PDB entry 5HMM | X-ray diffraction, 1.50 A resolution | chain A

== Chain A ==
Protein: Exodeoxyribonuclease
From: Escherichia phage T5
Notes: EC 3.1.11.3
UniProt: P06229 (EXO5_BPT5); residue numbers follow UniProt; this construct covers 20-290
Amino-acid sequence (271 residues; each row starts with the number of its first residue):
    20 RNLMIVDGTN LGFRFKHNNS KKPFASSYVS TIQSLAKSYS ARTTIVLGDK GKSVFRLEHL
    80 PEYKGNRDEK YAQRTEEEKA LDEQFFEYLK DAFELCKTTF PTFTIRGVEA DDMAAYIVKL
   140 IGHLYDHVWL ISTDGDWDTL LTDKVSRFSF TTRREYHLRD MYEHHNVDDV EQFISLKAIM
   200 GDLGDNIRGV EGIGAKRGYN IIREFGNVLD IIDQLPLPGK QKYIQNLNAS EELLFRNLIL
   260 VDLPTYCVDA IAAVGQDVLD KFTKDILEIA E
Unresolved in the structure: 36-40
UniProt features mapped onto this chain:
  - region: Tyr82 to Lys116 (Helical arch), Asp188 to Phe224 (DNA-binding)
  - binding site (DNA): Lys83
  - binding site (Mg(2+)): Asp130, Asp153, Asp155, Asp201
  - binding site (K(+)): Val209, Ile212
  - mutagenesis: Arg33 (R33A: 10 fold increase in the dissociation constant for pseudo-Y binding. 3 fold increase in the dissociation constant for 5'overhangs binding), Tyr82 (Y82F: 3.5-fold decrease in binding affinity for DNA. No effect on endonuclease and exonuclease activities), Lys83 (K83A: No exonuclease activity, retains full endonuclease activity on a flap structure. Binds DNA pseudo-Y substrates with a dissociation constant of 200 nM), Cys115 (C115S: Complete loss of inhibition by PHMB; when associated with S-266), Glu128 to Asp130 (Loss of both exo- and endonuclease activity, still binds DNA), Asp153 (D153K: Complete loss of enzymatic activity), Asp155 (D155K: Complete loss of enzymatic activity), Arg172 (R172A: 10 fold increase in the dissociation constant for pseudo-Y binding. No effect on 5'overhangs binding), Lys196 (K196A: 10% exonuclease activity, little change in endonuclease activity. Binds DNA pseudo-Y substrates with a dissociation constant of 200 nM), Asp201 to Asp204 (Retains most endo- but very little exonuclease activity; binds pseudo-Y substrate more tightly than wt; Retains most endonuclease but complete loss of exonuclease activity ...), Lys215 (K215A: Wild-type exo- and endonuclease activities. 10 fold increase in the dissociation constant for pseudo-Y binding. Drastic increase in the dissociation constant for 5'overhangs binding), Arg216 (R216A: 100 fold increase in the dissociation constant for pseudo-Y binding. Drastic increase in the dissociation constant for 5'overhangs binding), 2 further mutagenesis entries in UniProt
Ion coordination: Mg2+ site 1 near Asp130 (its only coordinating residue here); Mg2+ site 2: Asp130, Asp153, Asp155; Mg2+ site 3: Asp155, Asp201
Reported in the primary citation:
  - conformationally variable residues (loop rearrangement): Gly84 to Gln92
  - catalytic residues: Asp153, Asp155 (proposed by the authors, not directly observed)
  - mutagenesis - D153K, D155K: abolished catalytic activity

== Summary ==
Asp130, Asp153 and Asp155 form the Mg2+ site 2. The Mg2+ site 3 is built by Asp155 and Asp201. Curated
annotation (UniProt) lists DNA-binding residue Lys83, 4 Mg2+-binding residues, K+-binding residues Val209 and
Ile212 and 19 mutagenesis sites. From the paper: catalytic residues Asp153 and Asp155; D153K and D155K abolish
catalytic activity.
Chain A is Exodeoxyribonuclease (Escherichia phage T5); the structure, Crystal Structure of T5 D15 Protein
Co-crystallized with Metal Ions, was determined by X-ray diffraction, deposited together with 5HML, 5HNK and
5HP4.
